PDB entry 9AT8 | electron microscopy, 3.60 A resolution | chains K and L of the 4 polymer chains in the assembly

[Chain K]
Molecule: mAb 77 light chain
From: Homo sapiens
Amino-acid sequence (233 residues; row label = number of the first residue in the row; numbers below 1 keep their minus sign (Met-18 is residue -18)):
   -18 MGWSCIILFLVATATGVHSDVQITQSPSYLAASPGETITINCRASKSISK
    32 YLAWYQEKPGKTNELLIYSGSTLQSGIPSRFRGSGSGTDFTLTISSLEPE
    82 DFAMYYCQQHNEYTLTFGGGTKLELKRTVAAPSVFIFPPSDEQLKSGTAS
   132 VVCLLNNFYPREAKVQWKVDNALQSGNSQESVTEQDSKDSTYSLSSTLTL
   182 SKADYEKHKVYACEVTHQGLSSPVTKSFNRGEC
Disordered / not traced: -18 to 0, 104-214
Disulfides: Cys23-Cys88

[Chain L]
Molecule: mAB 77 heavy chain
From: Homo sapiens
Amino-acid sequence (479 residues; numbered -18 to 460; the number before each row is that of its first residue; numbers below 1 keep their minus sign (Met-18 is residue -18)):
   -18 MGWSCIILFLVATATGVHSDVQLQESGPGLVKPSQSLSLTCTVSGYSITS
    32 DYAWNWIRQFPGNKLEWMGYISYTLTTGYNPSLKSRISITRDSSKNQFFL
    82 QLNSVTTEDTATYYCARSGWLLPYWYFDVWGAGTTVTVSSASTKGPSVFP
   132 LAPSSKSTSGGTAALGCLVKDYFPEPVTVSWNSGALTSGVHTFPAVLQSS
   182 GLYSLSSVVTVPSSSLGTQTYICNVNHKPSNTKVDKKVEPKSCDKGLEVL
   232 FQGPTHTCPPCPAPELLGGPSVFLFPPKPKDTLMISRTPEVTCVVVDVSH
   282 EDPEVKFNWYVDGVEVHNAKTKPREEQYNSTYRVVSVLTVLHQDWLNGKE
   332 YKCKVSNKALPAPIEKTISKAKGQPREPQVYTLPPSRDELTKNQVSLTCL
   382 VKGFYPSDIAVEWESNGQPENNYKTTPPVLDSDGSFFLYSKLTVDKSRWQ
   432 QGNVFSCSVMHEALHNHYTQKSLSLSPGK
Disordered / not traced: -18 to 0, 122-460
Disulfides: Cys22-Cys96

[How chain K and chain L interact]
Pairs across the interface (29):
  Tyr32(K) - Pro104(L)
  Tyr36(K) - Tyr107(L)
  Tyr36(K) - Phe108(L)  hydrogen bond (side chain-backbone)
  Glu38(K) - Gln40(L)
  Glu38(K) - Tyr95(L)
  Thr43(K) - Trp111(L)
  Asn44(K) - Trp111(L)
  Leu46(K) - Tyr107(L)  hydrophobic
  Leu46(K) - Phe108(L)
  Tyr49(K) - Tyr107(L)  hydrophobic
  Ser50(K) - Tyr105(L)
  Gln55(K) - Asp109(L)  hydrogen bond
  Tyr87(K) - Asn44(L)
  Gln89(K) - Trp106(L)  hydrogen bond (side chain-backbone)
  Gln89(K) - Phe108(L)
  His91(K) - Pro104(L)
  His91(K) - Tyr105(L)
  His91(K) - Trp106(L)
  His91(K) - Tyr107(L)
  Asn92(K) - Leu103(L)
  Glu93(K) - Leu103(L)
  Tyr94(K) - Tyr51(L)
  Tyr94(K) - Leu103(L)  hydrophobic
  Tyr94(K) - Trp106(L)  hydrophobic
  Leu96(K) - Trp48(L)
  Leu96(K) - Trp106(L)
  Phe98(K) - Leu46(L)  hydrophobic
  Phe98(K) - Phe108(L)  hydrophobic
  Phe98(K) - Trp111(L)  hydrophobic
Other interface residues (no listed pair), chain K (21 interface residues in all): Ala34, Met85, Thr95, Thr97
Other interface residues (no listed pair), chain L (18 interface residues in all): Lys45, Pro62, Gly112, Ala113

[In short]
21 residues of chain K and 18 residues of chain L are in contact; the contacts include 3 hydrogen bonds. Polar
contacts include Tyr36(K)-Phe108(L), Gln55(K)-Asp109(L) and Gln89(K)-Trp106(L).
Here chain K is mAb 77 light chain and chain L is mAB 77 heavy chain, both from Homo sapiens. Entry 9AT8 (Fab
77-stabilized MeV F ectodomain fragment) was determined by electron microscopy, deposited together with 8UT2,
8UTF, 8UUP and 8UUQ.
